7CRQ - chains H and K of the 12 polymer chains in the assembly; structure by electron microscopy, 3.15 A resolution.

== Chain H ==
Protein: Histone H2B
Source organism: Xenopus tropicalis
UniProtKB: Q6AZK7 (Q6AZK7_XENTR); residues 1-122 here correspond to UniProt positions 5-126 (UniProt number = residue number + 4)
Amino-acid sequence (122 residues; row label = number of the first residue in the row):
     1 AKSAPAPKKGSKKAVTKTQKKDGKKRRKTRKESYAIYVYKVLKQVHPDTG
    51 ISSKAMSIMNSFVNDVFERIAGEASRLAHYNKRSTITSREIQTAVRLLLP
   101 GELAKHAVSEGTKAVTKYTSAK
Disordered / not traced: 1-24, 122

== Chain K ==
Molecule: 187-nt DNA strand
Source organism: Xenopus laevis
Sequence (187 nucleotides; each row starts with the number of its first residue):
     1 ATCGCGACACCGGCACTGGAACAGGATGTATATATCTGACACGTGCCTGG
    51 AGACTAGGGAGTAATCCCCTTGGCGGTTAAAACGCGGGGGACAGCGCGTA
   101 CGTGCGTTTAAGCGGTGCTAGAGCTGTCTACGACCAATTGAGCGGCCTCG
   151 GCACCGGGATTCTCCAGGGGATCGGGCATCACCCGAT
Disordered / not traced: 1-9, 178-187

== How chain H and chain K interact ==
Pairs across the interface - 10 pairs, chain H then chain K:
  Arg27(H) with DG144(K), hydrogen bond to the base; DG145(K), hydrogen bond to the sugar
  Lys28(H) with DG144(K), salt bridge to the phosphate
  Thr29(H) with DG144(K), phosphate contact
  Arg30(H) with DG144(K), phosphate contact
  Lys31(H) with DC143(K), sugar contact; DG144(K), hydrogen bond to the phosphate
  Glu32(H) with DC143(K), phosphate contact
  Ile36(H) with DC143(K), phosphate contact
  Tyr37(H) with DG142(K), hydrogen bond to the phosphate
Interface residues without a listed pair, chain H (10 interface residues in all): Ser33, Lys40

== In short ==
10 residues of chain H face 4 of chain K across their interface; the contacts include 4 hydrogen bonds and 1
salt bridge. Among the polar pairs are Arg27(H)-DG144(K), Arg27(H)-DG145(K) and Lys31(H)-DG144(K).
Here chain H is Histone H2B (Xenopus tropicalis) and chain K is a 187-nt DNA strand (Xenopus laevis). Entry
7CRQ (NSD3 bearing E1181K/T1232A dual mutation in complex with 187-bp NCP (2:1 binding mode)) was determined
by electron microscopy, deposited together with 7CRO, 7CRP and 7CRR.
